Entry 8Q3E (X-ray diffraction, 2.17 A resolution); this record covers chains CCC and JJJ of the 11 polymer chains in the assembly.

# Chain CCC
Name: Histone H2A type 1-B/E
Source organism: Homo sapiens
UniProt: P04908 (H2A1B_HUMAN); residues 13-119 here correspond to UniProt positions 14-120 (UniProt number = residue number + 1)
Amino-acid sequence (107 residues; each row starts with the number of its first residue):
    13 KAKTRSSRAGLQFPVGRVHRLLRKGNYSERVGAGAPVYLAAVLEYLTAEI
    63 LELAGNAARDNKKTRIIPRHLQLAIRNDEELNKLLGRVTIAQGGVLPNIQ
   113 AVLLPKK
Swiss-Prot annotation at these positions:
  - modified residue: Lys13 (N6-(beta-hydroxybutyryl)lysine), Lys36 (N6-(2-hydroxyisobutyryl)lysine), Lys74 (N6-(2-hydroxyisobutyryl)lysine), Lys75 (N6-(2-hydroxyisobutyryl)lysine), Lys95 (N6-(2-hydroxyisobutyryl)lysine), Gln104 (N5-methylglutamine), Lys118 (N6-(2-hydroxyisobutyryl)lysine), Lys119 (N6-crotonyllysine)
  - cross-link (Glycyl lysine isopeptide (Lys-Gly)): Lys13 (interchain with G-Cter in ubiquitin), Lys15 (interchain with G-Cter in ubiquitin), Lys119 (interchain with G-Cter in ubiquitin)

# Chain JJJ
Molecule: 145-nt DNA strand
Source organism: Homo sapiens
Sequence (145 nucleotides; each row starts with the number of its first residue; numbers below 1 keep their minus sign (DA-72 is residue -72)):
   -72 ATCAATATCCACCTGCAGATACTACCAAAAGTGTATTTGGAAACTGCTCC
   -22 ATCAAAAGGCATGTTCAGCTGATTCAGCTGAACATGCCTTTTGATGGAGC
    28 AGTTTCCAAATACACTTTTGGTAGTATCTGCAGGTGGATATTGAT

# How chain CCC and chain JJJ interact
Residue-residue contacts (17; chain CCC residue first):
  Ala14(CCC) - DT45(JJJ)  sugar contact
  Thr16(CCC) - DT46(JJJ)  sugar contact
  Arg29(CCC) - DG47(JJJ)  sugar contact
  Arg29(CCC) - DG48(JJJ)  salt bridge to the phosphate
  Arg35(CCC) - DT38(JJJ)  salt bridge to the phosphate
  Arg42(CCC) - DA37(JJJ)  sugar contact
  Arg42(CCC) - DT38(JJJ)  phosphate contact
  Val43(CCC) - DA37(JJJ)  sugar contact
  Val43(CCC) - DT38(JJJ)  hydrogen bond to the phosphate
  Gly44(CCC) - DA37(JJJ)  phosphate contact
  Ala45(CCC) - DA37(JJJ)  hydrogen bond to the phosphate
  Lys75(CCC) - DC58(JJJ)  phosphate contact
  Lys75(CCC) - DA59(JJJ)  phosphate contact
  Thr76(CCC) - DG57(JJJ)  sugar contact
  Thr76(CCC) - DC58(JJJ)  hydrogen bond to the phosphate
  Arg77(CCC) - DG57(JJJ)  hydrogen bond to the sugar
  Arg77(CCC) - DC58(JJJ)  hydrogen bond to the phosphate
Other interface residues (no listed pair), chain CCC (13 interface residues in all): Pro26, Glu41
Other interface residues (no listed pair), chain JJJ (10 interface residues in all): DT44

# In short
The interface between chain CCC and chain JJJ involves 13 residues on one side and 10 on the other; the
contacts include 5 hydrogen bonds and 2 salt bridges. Among the polar pairs are Arg77(CCC)-DG57(JJJ),
Val43(CCC)-DT38(JJJ) and Ala45(CCC)-DA37(JJJ).
Here chain CCC is Histone H2A type 1-B/E and chain JJJ is a 145-nt DNA strand, both from Homo sapiens. Entry
8Q3E (High Resolution Structure of Nucleosome Core with Bound Foamy Virus GAG Peptide) was determined by X-ray
diffraction, deposited together with 8Q36, 8Q3M and 8Q3X.
